Entry 7MKP (electron microscopy, 3.41 A resolution); this record covers chains C and D of the 5 polymer chains in the assembly.

== Chain C ==
Name: DNA-directed RNA polymerase subunit beta
Source organism: Escherichia coli (strain K12)
Notes: EC 2.7.7.6
UniProtKB: A0A4S4NK82 (A0A4S4NK82_ECOLI); residues 3-1342 here = UniProt positions 3-1342
Sequence (1340 residues; row label = number of the first residue in the row):
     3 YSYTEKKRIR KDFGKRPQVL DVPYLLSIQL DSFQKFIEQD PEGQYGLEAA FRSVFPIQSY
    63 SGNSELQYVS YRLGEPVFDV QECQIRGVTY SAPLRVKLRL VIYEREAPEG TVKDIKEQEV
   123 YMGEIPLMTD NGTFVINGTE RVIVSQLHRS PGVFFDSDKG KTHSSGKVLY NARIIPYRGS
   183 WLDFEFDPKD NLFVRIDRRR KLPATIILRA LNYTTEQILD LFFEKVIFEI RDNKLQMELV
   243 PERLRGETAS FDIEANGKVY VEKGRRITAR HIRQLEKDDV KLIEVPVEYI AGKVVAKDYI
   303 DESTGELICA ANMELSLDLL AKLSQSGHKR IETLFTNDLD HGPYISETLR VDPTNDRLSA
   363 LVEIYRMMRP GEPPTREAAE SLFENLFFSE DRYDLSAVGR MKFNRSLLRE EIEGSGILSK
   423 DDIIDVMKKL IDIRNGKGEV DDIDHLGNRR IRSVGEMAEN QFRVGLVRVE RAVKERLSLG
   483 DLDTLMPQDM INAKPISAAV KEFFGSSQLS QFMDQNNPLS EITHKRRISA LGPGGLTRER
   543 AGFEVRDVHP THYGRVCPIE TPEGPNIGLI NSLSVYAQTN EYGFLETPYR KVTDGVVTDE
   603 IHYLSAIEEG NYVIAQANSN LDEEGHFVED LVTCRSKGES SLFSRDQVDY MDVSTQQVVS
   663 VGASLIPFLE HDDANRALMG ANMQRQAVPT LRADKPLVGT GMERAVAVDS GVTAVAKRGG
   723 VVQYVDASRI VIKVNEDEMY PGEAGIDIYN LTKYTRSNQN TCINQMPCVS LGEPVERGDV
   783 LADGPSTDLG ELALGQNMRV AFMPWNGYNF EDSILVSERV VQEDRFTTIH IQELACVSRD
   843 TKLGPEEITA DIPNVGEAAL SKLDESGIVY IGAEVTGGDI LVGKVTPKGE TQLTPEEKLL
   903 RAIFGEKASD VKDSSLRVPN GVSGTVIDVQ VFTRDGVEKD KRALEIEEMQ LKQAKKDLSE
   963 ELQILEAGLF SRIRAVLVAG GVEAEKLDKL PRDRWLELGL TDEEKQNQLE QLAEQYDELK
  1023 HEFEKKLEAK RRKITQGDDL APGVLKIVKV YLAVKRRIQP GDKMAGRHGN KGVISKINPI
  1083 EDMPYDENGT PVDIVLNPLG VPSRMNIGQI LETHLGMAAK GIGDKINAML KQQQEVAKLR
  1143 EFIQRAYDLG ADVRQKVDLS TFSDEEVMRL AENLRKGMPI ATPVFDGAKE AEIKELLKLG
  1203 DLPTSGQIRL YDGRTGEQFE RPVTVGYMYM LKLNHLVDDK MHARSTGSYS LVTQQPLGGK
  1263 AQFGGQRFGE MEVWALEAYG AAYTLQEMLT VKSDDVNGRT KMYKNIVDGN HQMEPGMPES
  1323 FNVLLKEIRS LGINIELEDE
Disordered / not traced: 893-909

== Chain D ==
Name: DNA-directed RNA polymerase subunit beta'
Source organism: Escherichia coli (strain K12)
Notes: EC 2.7.7.6
UniProtKB: A0A6D2WUT6 (A0A6D2WUT6_ECOLI); residue numbers follow UniProt; this construct covers 14-1376
Sequence (1363 residues; row label = number of the first residue in the row):
    14 TEEFDAIKIA LASPDMIRSW SFGEVKKPET INYRTFKPER DGLFCARIFG PVKDYECLCG
    74 KYKRLKHRGV ICEKCGVEVT QTKVRRERMG HIELASPTAH IWFLKSLPSR IGLLLDMPLR
   134 DIERVLYFES YVVIEGGMTN LERQQILTEE QYLDALEEFG DEFDAKMGAE AIQALLKSMD
   194 LEQECEQLRE ELNETNSETK RKKLTKRIKL LEAFVQSGNK PEWMILTVLP VLPPDLRPLV
   254 PLDGGRFATS DLNDLYRRVI NRNNRLKRLL DLAAPDIIVR NEKRMLQEAV DALLDNGRRG
   314 RAITGSNKRP LKSLADMIKG KQGRFRQNLL GKRVDYSGRS VITVGPYLRL HQCGLPKKMA
   374 LELFKPFIYG KLELRGLATT IKAAKKMVER EEAVVWDILD EVIREHPVLL NRAPTLHRLG
   434 IQAFEPVLIE GKAIQLHPLV CAAYNADFDG DQMAVHVPLT LEAQLEARAL MMSTNNILSP
   494 ANGEPIIVPS QDVVLGLYYM TRDCVNAKGE GMVLTGPKEA ERLYRSGLAS LHARVKVRIT
   554 EYEKDANGEL VAKTSLKDTT VGRAILWMIV PKGLPYSIVN QALGKKAISK MLNTCYRILG
   614 LKPTVIFADQ IMYTGFAYAA RSGASVGIDD MVIPEKKHEI ISEAEAEVAE IQEQFQSGLV
   674 TAGERYNKVI DIWAAANDRV SKAMMDNLQT ETVINRDGQE EKQVSFNSIY MMADSGARGS
   734 AAQIRQLAGM RGLMAKPDGS IIETPITANF REGLNVLQYF ISTHGARKGL ADTALKTANS
   794 GYLTRRLVDV AQDLVVTEDD CGTHEGIMMT PVIEGGDVKE PLRDRVLGRV TAEDVLKPGT
   854 ADILVPRNTL LHEQWCDLLE ENSVDAVKVR SVVSCDTDFG VCAHCYGRDL ARGHIINKGE
   914 AIGVIAAQSI GEPGTQLTMR TFHIGGAASR AAAESSIQVK NKGSIKLSNV KSVVNSSGKL
   974 VITSRNTELK LIDEFGRTKE SYKVPYGAVL AKGDGEQVAG GETVANWDPH TMPVITEVSG
  1034 FVRFTDMIDG QTITRQTDEL TGLSSLVVLD SAERTAGGKD LRPALKIVDA QGNDVLIPGT
  1094 DMPAQYFLPG KAIVQLEDGV QISSGDTLAR IPQESGGTKD ITGGLPRVAD LFEARRPKEP
  1154 AILAEISGIV SFGKETKGKR RLVITPVDGS DPYEEMIPKW RQLNVFEGER VERGDVISDG
  1214 PEAPHDILRL RGVHAVTRYI VNEVQDVYRL QGVKINDKHI EVIVRQMLRK ATIVNAGSSD
  1274 FLEGEQVEYS RVKIANRELE ANGKVGATYS RDLLGITKAS LATESFISAA SFQETTRVLT
  1334 EAAVAGKRDE LRGLKENVIV GRLIPAGTGY AYHQDRMRRR AAG
Disordered / not traced: 932-945, 1126-1134
Bound ions: Zn2+ site 1: C70, C72, C85, C88; Mg2+: D462, D464; Zn2+ site 2: C814, C888, C895, C898

== How chain C and chain D interact ==
Residue-residue contacts (231; chain C residue first):
  F545(C) - K781(D)
  R548(C) - R780(D)  hydrogen bond (backbone-side chain)
  V550(C) - H777(D)
  V550(C) - R780(D)
  Y555(C) - V769(D)  hydrophobic
  P560(C) - F773(D)  hydrophobic
  P560(C) - R780(D)  hydrogen bond (backbone-side chain)
  I561(C) - Y772(D)  hydrophobic
  I561(C) - T776(D)
  T563(C) - R780(D)
  I569(C) - R780(D)
  I569(C) - L783(D)  hydrophobic
  G570(C) - R780(D)
  Q618(C) - V769(D)
  Q618(C) - L770(D)
  N620(C) - N768(D)
  S642(C) - L770(D)
  V660(C) - V769(D)  hydrophobic
  L671(C) - Y772(D)
  E672(C) - L767(D)
  H673(C) - F763(D)  hydrogen bond (side chain-backbone)
  H673(C) - R764(D)  hydrogen bond (side chain-backbone)
  H673(C) - E765(D)  hydrogen bond (side chain-backbone)
  D674(C) - Y772(D)  hydrogen bond (backbone-side chain)
  D675(C) - Y772(D)
  A676(C) - Y772(D)
  A676(C) - T776(D)
  A679(C) - Y772(D)
  F804(C) - A637(D)
  F804(C) - S638(D)  hydrogen bond (backbone-side chain)
  M805(C) - G636(D)
  M805(C) - A637(D)
  P806(C) - D505(D)
  P806(C) - A633(D)
  P806(C) - A637(D)
  N808(C) - P359(D)
  N808(C) - A633(D)
  G809(C) - P359(D)
  Y810(C) - V357(D)
  Y810(C) - P359(D)
  Y810(C) - Y360(D)
  F812(C) - S503(D)
  F812(C) - D505(D)
  F812(C) - F629(D)  hydrophobic
  E813(C) - D460(D)
  E813(C) - F461(D)
  E813(C) - Q504(D)
  E813(C) - R731(D)  salt bridge
  D814(C) - D460(D)
  D814(C) - F461(D)
  S815(C) - V357(D)
  S815(C) - F461(D)
  G1063(C) - A446(D)
  K1065(C) - D462(D)
  K1065(C) - G463(D)
  K1073(C) - D462(D)
  V1075(C) - G463(D)
  S1077(C) - T356(D)
  S1077(C) - V357(D)
  P1100(C) - A637(D)
  L1101(C) - Q504(D)
  L1101(C) - D505(D)
  L1101(C) - L508(D)  hydrophobic
  L1101(C) - M725(D)  hydrophobic
  L1101(C) - R731(D)
  P1104(C) - M725(D)  hydrophobic
  P1104(C) - Q736(D)
  S1105(C) - R731(D)  hydrogen bond
  M1107(C) - Q736(D)
  M1107(C) - Q739(D)
  M1107(C) - F763(D)  hydrophobic
  I1109(C) - L740(D)  hydrophobic
  I1112(C) - V639(D)
  L1113(C) - I641(D)  hydrophobic
  H1116(C) - I641(D)
  F1187(C) - L767(D)
  E1219(C) - R634(D)  salt bridge
  F1221(C) - A633(D)
  F1221(C) - R634(D)
  E1222(C) - Y512(D)
  E1222(C) - R634(D)
  E1222(C) - S635(D)
  R1223(C) - S635(D)
  R1223(C) - G636(D)
  R1223(C) - F719(D)  hydrogen bond (side chain-backbone)
  R1223(C) - S721(D)
  R1223(C) - M724(D)
  V1225(C) - G636(D)
  V1225(C) - S638(D)
  T1226(C) - S638(D)  hydrogen bond
  T1226(C) - V639(D)
  T1226(C) - G640(D)
  K1242(C) - R352(D)
  M1243(C) - R352(D)
  M1243(C) - S353(D)
  M1243(C) - M372(D)  hydrophobic
  M1243(C) - K445(D)
  H1244(C) - G351(D)
  H1244(C) - R352(D)  hydrogen bond (backbone-backbone)
  A1245(C) - S350(D)
  A1245(C) - G351(D)
  A1245(C) - M372(D)  hydrophobic
  A1245(C) - E375(D)
  R1246(C) - D348(D)  salt bridge
  R1246(C) - Y349(D)  hydrogen bond (backbone-backbone)
  R1246(C) - S350(D)  hydrogen bond (backbone-backbone)
  S1247(C) - D348(D)
  S1247(C) - Y349(D)  hydrogen bond (backbone-backbone)
  S1247(C) - E375(D)
  S1247(C) - L376(D)
  S1247(C) - K378(D)
  T1248(C) - Y349(D)
  Y1251(C) - D348(D)  hydrogen bond
  Q1257(C) - K345(D)
  P1258(C) - R346(D)
  G1260(C) - R346(D)
  G1267(C) - R346(D)  hydrogen bond (backbone-side chain)
  G1267(C) - V347(D)
  Q1268(C) - R346(D)
  Q1268(C) - V347(D)  hydrogen bond (backbone-backbone)
  Q1268(C) - S350(D)  hydrogen bond (backbone-side chain)
  Q1268(C) - G351(D)
  Q1268(C) - R352(D)  hydrogen bond
  R1269(C) - G344(D)
  R1269(C) - K345(D)  hydrogen bond (side chain-backbone)
  R1269(C) - R346(D)
  F1270(C) - G344(D)
  F1270(C) - K345(D)  hydrogen bond (backbone-backbone)
  F1270(C) - H469(D)
  E1272(C) - L343(D)
  E1272(C) - G344(D)
  M1273(C) - T428(D)  hydrogen bond (backbone-side chain)
  E1274(C) - N424(D)
  E1274(C) - A426(D)
  E1274(C) - T428(D)
  W1276(C) - R798(D)
  W1276(C) - V801(D)  hydrophobic
  W1276(C) - D802(D)
  W1276(C) - V917(D)
  W1276(C) - Q921(D)  hydrogen bond (backbone-side chain)
  A1277(C) - R431(D)
  A1277(C) - Q921(D)
  L1278(C) - M484(D)  hydrophobic
  E1279(C) - L1347(D)
  E1279(C) - I1357(D)
  A1280(C) - R431(D)
  A1280(C) - I918(D)
  A1280(C) - Q921(D)
  Y1281(C) - R431(D)  hydrogen bond (side chain-backbone)
  Y1281(C) - L432(D)
  Y1281(C) - I434(D)  hydrogen bond (side chain-backbone)
  Y1281(C) - N489(D)  hydrogen bond
  G1282(C) - E479(D)
  G1282(C) - L483(D)
  G1282(C) - A1359(D)
  G1282(C) - G1360(D)
  G1282(C) - T1361(D)  hydrogen bond (backbone-backbone)
  A1283(C) - E479(D)
  A1284(C) - E479(D)
  A1284(C) - T1361(D)
  A1284(C) - G1362(D)
  Y1285(C) - E475(D)
  Y1285(C) - E479(D)  hydrogen bond (backbone-side chain)
  Y1285(C) - L1356(D)
  Y1285(C) - T1361(D)
  T1286(C) - E479(D)
  Q1288(C) - L1356(D)
  E1289(C) - T473(D)
  E1289(C) - A476(D)
  M1290(C) - V347(D)
  K1294(C) - V347(D)
  K1294(C) - D348(D)  hydrogen bond (backbone-backbone)
  K1294(C) - V470(D)
  K1294(C) - L472(D)
  S1295(C) - K345(D)
  S1295(C) - R346(D)
  D1296(C) - K345(D)  salt bridge
  I1308(C) - P379(D)
  I1308(C) - F380(D)
  I1308(C) - G383(D)
  V1309(C) - G383(D)
  H1313(C) - F380(D)
  H1313(C) - L474(D)
  M1315(C) - T473(D)
  M1319(C) - T14(D)
  M1319(C) - F17(D)  hydrophobic
  M1319(C) - V1353(D)
  M1319(C) - R1355(D)
  P1320(C) - V1353(D)
  P1320(C) - G1354(D)
  E1321(C) - E100(D)
  F1323(C) - F17(D)  hydrophobic
  F1323(C) - V1353(D)  hydrophobic
  V1325(C) - L249(D)  hydrophobic
  L1326(C) - R337(D)
  L1326(C) - F338(D)  hydrophobic
  K1328(C) - E100(D)  salt bridge
  E1329(C) - R337(D)  salt bridge
  R1331(C) - W33(D)
  S1332(C) - M102(D)
  S1332(C) - P243(D)
  S1332(C) - L245(D)
  L1333(C) - W115(D)  hydrophobic
  L1333(C) - I331(D)  hydrophobic
  G1334(C) - A25(D)  hydrogen bond (backbone-backbone)
  G1334(C) - H113(D)  hydrogen bond (backbone-side chain)
  I1335(C) - I22(D)  hydrophobic
  I1335(C) - A23(D)
  I1335(C) - A25(D)
  I1335(C) - W33(D)
  N1336(C) - K21(D)
  N1336(C) - I22(D)
  N1336(C) - A23(D)  hydrogen bond (backbone-backbone)
  N1336(C) - L24(D)
  N1336(C) - A25(D)
  N1336(C) - W33(D)
  I1337(C) - I20(D)  hydrophobic
  I1337(C) - K21(D)
  E1338(C) - I20(D)
  E1338(C) - K21(D)  hydrogen bond (backbone-backbone)
  E1338(C) - M29(D)
  L1339(C) - F17(D)  hydrophobic
  E1340(C) - F17(D)
  E1340(C) - D18(D)
  E1340(C) - A19(D)
  E1340(C) - K21(D)
  E1340(C) - R1341(D)  salt bridge
  D1341(C) - E15(D)
  E1342(C) - D18(D)
  E1342(C) - R1369(D)
  E1342(C) - R1373(D)  salt bridge
Also at the interface, not in a pair above, chain C (134 interface residues in all): D549, H551, H554, N573, N677, W807, P1062, G1074, V1103, R1106, S1207, V1239, L1259, G1261, L1287, L1291, R1301, M1304, Y1305, Q1314, G1318, S1322, N1324, I1330
Also at the interface, not in a pair above, chain D (152 interface residues in all): E16, R99, F116, L239, N341, V354, K371, Y382, E386, I394, H430, P451, Q465, A467, A632, D642, M644, N720, A730, G732, P750, G766, S775, A779, A914, L1332, A1336, I1352

== Summary ==
134 residues of chain C face 152 of chain D across their interface; the contacts include 33 hydrogen bonds and
8 salt bridges. Polar contacts include E813(C)-R731(D), E1219(C)-R634(D) and R1246(C)-D348(D). C70(D), C72(D),
C85(D) and C88(D) coordinate Zn2+ site 1.
Here chain C is DNA-directed RNA polymerase subunit beta and chain D is DNA-directed RNA polymerase subunit
beta', both from Escherichia coli (strain K12). Entry 7MKP (Escherichia coli RNA polymerase core enzyme) was
determined by electron microscopy (same publication as 7MKN, 7MKO and 7MKQ).
